Entry 3I9Y (X-ray diffraction, 2.16 A resolution); this record covers chain A.

Chain A:
Molecule: Sensor protein
Organism: Vibrio parahaemolyticus
Notes: EC 2.7.13.3
Reference sequence: Q87ID1 (Q87ID1_VIBPA); residues 51-322 here = UniProt positions 51-322
Chain sequence (276 residues; each row starts with the number of its first residue):
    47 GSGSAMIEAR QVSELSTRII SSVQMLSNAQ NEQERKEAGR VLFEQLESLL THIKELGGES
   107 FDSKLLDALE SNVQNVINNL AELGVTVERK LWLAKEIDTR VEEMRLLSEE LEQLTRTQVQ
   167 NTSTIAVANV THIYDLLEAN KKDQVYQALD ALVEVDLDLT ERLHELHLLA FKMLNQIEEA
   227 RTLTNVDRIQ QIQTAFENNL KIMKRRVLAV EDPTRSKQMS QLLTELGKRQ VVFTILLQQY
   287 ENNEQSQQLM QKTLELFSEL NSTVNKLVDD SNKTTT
Not modelled in the structure: 47-49, 164-202, 318-322
Construct notes: expression tag (47-50)
What the authors report for this chain:
  - conformationally variable residues (order/disorder transition): Gln-164 to Asp-202

Overview:
The paper reports conformational variability at Gln-164.
Chain A is Sensor protein (Vibrio parahaemolyticus); the structure, Crystal structure of the V.
parahaemolyticus histidine kinase sensor TorS sensor domain, was determined by X-ray diffraction (same
publication as 3I9W).
